Entry 7RPU (X-ray diffraction, 1.27 A resolution); this record covers chains B and P of the 3 polymer chains in the assembly.

Chain B:
Protein: 3A6 Fab light chain
From: Homo sapiens
Notes: antibody fragment or engineered binder
Sequence (219 residues; each row starts with the number of its first residue):
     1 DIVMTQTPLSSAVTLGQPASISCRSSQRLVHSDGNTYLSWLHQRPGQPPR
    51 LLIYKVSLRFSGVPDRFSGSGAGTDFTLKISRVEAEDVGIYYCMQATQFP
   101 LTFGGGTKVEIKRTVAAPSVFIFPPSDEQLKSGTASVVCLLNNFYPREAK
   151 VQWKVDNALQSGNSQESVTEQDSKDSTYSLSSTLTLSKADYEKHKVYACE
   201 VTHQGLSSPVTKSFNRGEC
Disordered / not traced: 219
Disulfides: C23-C93, C139-C199

Chain P:
Protein: GP2 epitope peptide
UniProtKB: P87671 (VGP_EBOEC); numbering as in UniProt (aligned over 626-640)
Sequence (15 residues; each row starts with the number of its first residue):
   626 IIHDFVDKTLPDQGD
Disordered / not traced: 626, 640
Curated features (UniProtKB/Swiss-Prot):
  - site: D637, Q638 (Cleavage)

Interface between chain B and chain P:
Residue-residue contacts (19; chain B residue first):
  H31(B) with T634(P); L635(P), hydrogen bond (side chain-backbone); D637(P), salt bridge
  S32(B) with D637(P), hydrogen bond
  Y37(B) with T634(P)
  Y54(B) with H628(P), hydrogen bond (side chain-backbone); V631(P), hydrophobic
  F60(B) with H628(P)
  A96(B) with P636(P)
  T97(B) with P636(P); D637(P), hydrogen bond (backbone-backbone)
  Q98(B) with D637(P); Q638(P), hydrogen bond (side chain-backbone); G639(P)
  F99(B) with P636(P), hydrophobic; D637(P), hydrogen bond (backbone-backbone); Q638(P); G639(P)
  L101(B) with P636(P), hydrophobic
Also at the interface, not in a pair above, chain B (14 interface residues in all): V30, D33, L51, K55
Also at the interface, not in a pair above, chain P (9 interface residues in all): I627

Overview:
The interface between chain B and chain P involves 14 residues on one side and 9 on the other; the contacts
include 6 hydrogen bonds and 1 salt bridge. Polar contacts include H31(B)-D637(P), H31(B)-L635(P) and
S32(B)-D637(P).
Here chain B is 3A6 Fab light chain (Homo sapiens) and chain P is GP2 epitope peptide. Entry 7RPU (Crystal
Structure of Protective Human Antibody 3A6 Fab Against Ebola Virus with GP Stalk/MPER Epitope Peptide) was
determined by X-ray diffraction.
